Entry 3W4P (X-ray diffraction, 1.05 A resolution); this record covers chain A.

# Chain A
Name: Beta-lactamase
Organism: Burkholderia pseudomallei
Notes: EC 3.5.2.6
UniProtKB: H7C785 (H7C785_BURPS); the author numbering skips numbers that UniProt does not, so the offset changes along the chain: 25-238 = UniProt 31-244; 240-252 = UniProt 245-257; 254-291 = UniProt 258-295
Amino-acid sequence (266 residues; row label = number of the first residue in the row; note: 2 numbers in that range are skipped by the numbering (no residue carries them; nothing is unmodelled there)):
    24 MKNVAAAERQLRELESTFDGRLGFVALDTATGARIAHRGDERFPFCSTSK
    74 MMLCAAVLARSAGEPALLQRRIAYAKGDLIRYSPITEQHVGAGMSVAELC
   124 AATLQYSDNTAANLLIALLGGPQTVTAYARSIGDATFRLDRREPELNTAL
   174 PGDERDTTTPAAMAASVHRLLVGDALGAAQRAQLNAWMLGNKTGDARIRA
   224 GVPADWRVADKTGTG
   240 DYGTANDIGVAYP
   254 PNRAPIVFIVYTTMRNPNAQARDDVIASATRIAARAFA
Differences from the reference sequence: initiating methionine (24)
What the authors report for this chain:
  - catalytic residues: Ser70, Lys73, Ser130, Glu166 (citing earlier work)
  - conformationally variable residues (side-chain flip): Tyr105, Ser130, Glu166, Asn170
  - contacts within the chain: Lys73-Ser130 (hydrogen bond), Ser130-Lys234 (hydrogen bond), Arg220-Asp276, Arg220-Gly236 (hydrogen bond), Arg220-Thr237 (hydrogen bond)
  - binding site for sulfate ion: Ser130

# Overview
From the paper: catalytic residues Ser70, Lys73 and Ser130 among others; a binding site for sulfate ion at
Ser130.
Chain A is Beta-lactamase (Burkholderia pseudomallei); the structure, Crystal structure of PenI beta-lactamase
from Burkholderia pseudomallei at pH7.5, was determined by X-ray diffraction together with 3W4O and 3W4Q from
the same study.
